PDB entry 4CXN | X-ray diffraction, 1.70 A resolution | chains A and B

[Chain A]
Name: Insulin A chain
UniProt: P01308 (INS_HUMAN); residues 1-21 here correspond to UniProt positions 90-110 (UniProt number = residue number + 89)
Chain sequence (21 residues; numbered 1 to 21; the number before each row is that of its first residue):
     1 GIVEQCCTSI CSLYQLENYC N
Disulfide bonds: C6-C11

[Chain B]
Name: Insulin B chain
UniProt: P01308 (INS_HUMAN); residues 1-30 here correspond to UniProt positions 25-54 (UniProt number = residue number + 24)
Chain sequence (30 residues; row label = number of the first residue in the row):
     1 FVNQHLCASH LVEALYLVCG ERGFFYTPKT
Unresolved in the structure: 30
Differences from the reference sequence: engineered mutation A8 (Gly32 in P01308)
Modified positions: A8 (n-methyl-l-alanine; MAA)

[Chain A / chain B interface]
Contacting residue pairs (40; chain A residue first):
  G1(A) - K29(B)
  I2(A) - L11(B)  hydrophobic
  I2(A) - L15(B)  hydrophobic
  V3(A) - P28(B)
  C6(A) - Q4(B)
  C6(A) - H5(B)
  C6(A) - L6(B)  hydrogen bond (backbone-backbone)
  C6(A) - L11(B)  hydrophobic
  C7(A) - H5(B)  hydrogen bond (backbone-side chain)
  C7(A) - L6(B)
  C7(A) - C7(B)  disulfide
  T8(A) - H5(B)
  S9(A) - H5(B)  hydrogen bond (backbone-side chain)
  I10(A) - N3(B)
  I10(A) - Q4(B)
  I10(A) - H5(B)
  C11(A) - V2(B)
  C11(A) - N3(B)
  C11(A) - Q4(B)  hydrogen bond (backbone-backbone)
  S12(A) - V2(B)
  S12(A) - N3(B)
  L13(A) - V2(B)
  L13(A) - V18(B)  hydrophobic
  L16(A) - V2(B)  hydrophobic
  L16(A) - L11(B)  hydrophobic
  L16(A) - L15(B)
  L16(A) - V18(B)  hydrophobic
  E17(A) - V18(B)
  E17(A) - R22(B)  salt bridge
  N18(A) - F25(B)
  Y19(A) - L15(B)  hydrophobic
  Y19(A) - F24(B)
  Y19(A) - F25(B)  hydrogen bond (backbone-backbone)
  C20(A) - C19(B)  disulfide
  C20(A) - R22(B)
  C20(A) - G23(B)
  N21(A) - R22(B)
  N21(A) - G23(B)  hydrogen bond (backbone-backbone)
  N21(A) - F24(B)  hydrogen bond (side chain-backbone)
  N21(A) - F25(B)
Other interface residues (no listed pair), chain B (19 interface residues in all): A14, Y26, T27
Inter-chain disulfides: C7(A)-C7(B), C20(A)-C19(B)

[Summary]
Chain A and chain B form an interface of 17 and 19 residues respectively; the contacts include 2 disulfide
bonds, 7 hydrogen bonds and 1 salt bridge. Polar pairs include E17(A)-R22(B), C7(A)-H5(B) and S9(A)-H5(B).
Here chain A is Insulin A chain and chain B is Insulin B chain. Entry 4CXN (Crystal structure of human insulin
analogue (NMe-AlaB8)-insulin crystal form I) was determined by X-ray diffraction together with 4CXL and 4CY7
from the same study.
